7FFF - chains A and F of the 20 polymer chains in the assembly; structure by electron microscopy, 3.00 A resolution.

== Chain A (and F) ==
Protein: Capsid protein
Source organism: Venezuelan equine encephalitis virus (strain TC-83)
Notes: EC 3.4.21.90; chain F of this document is another copy of the same molecule, construct and numbering; everything in this record applies to it too
Reference sequence: P05674 (POLS_EEVV8); residue numbers follow UniProt; this construct covers 1-275
Sequence (275 residues; each row starts with the number of its first residue):
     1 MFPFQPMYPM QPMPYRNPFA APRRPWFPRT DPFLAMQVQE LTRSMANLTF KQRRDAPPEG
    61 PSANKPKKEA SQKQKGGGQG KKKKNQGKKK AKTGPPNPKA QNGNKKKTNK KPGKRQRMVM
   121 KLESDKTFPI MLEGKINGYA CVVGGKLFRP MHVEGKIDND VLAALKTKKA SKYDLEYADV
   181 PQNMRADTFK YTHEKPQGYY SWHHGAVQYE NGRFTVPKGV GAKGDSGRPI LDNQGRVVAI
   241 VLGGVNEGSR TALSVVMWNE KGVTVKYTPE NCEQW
Disordered / not traced: 1-112
Differences from the reference sequence: engineered mutation N64 (Lys in P05674)
UniProt features mapped onto this chain:
  - region: M1 to F33 (Necessary for nucleocapsid assembly and virus assembly), F33 to K68 (Host transcription inhibition), A91 to T127 (Binding to the viral RNA), P112 to K126 (Ribosome-binding)
  - motif: L41 to L48 (Supraphysiological nuclear export signal)
  - active site (Charge relay system): H152, D174, S226
  - site: Y200 (Involved in dimerization of the capsid protein), N233 (Involved in dimerization of the capsid protein), W275 (Cleavage)
  - modified residue: T93 (Phosphothreonine), T108 (Phosphothreonine), S124 (Phosphoserine), T127 (Phosphothreonine)

== Interface between chain A and chain F ==
Contacting residue pairs (12):
  Q182(A) - V245(F)
  Q182(A) - E247(F)
  Q182(A) - E270(F)  hydrogen bond (side chain-backbone)
  Q182(A) - N271(F)
  N183(A) - N246(F)
  N183(A) - E247(F)
  N183(A) - G248(F)  hydrogen bond (backbone-backbone)
  R185(A) - E270(F)  salt bridge
  A186(A) - E247(F)
  A186(A) - R250(F)
  D187(A) - S249(F)  hydrogen bond
  K190(A) - E210(F)  salt bridge

== Overview ==
Chain A and chain F form an interface of 6 and 9 residues respectively, with 3 hydrogen bonds and 2 salt
bridges. Among the polar pairs are R185(A)-E270(F), K190(A)-E210(F) and Q182(A)-E270(F). From UniProt: 3
active-site residues on chain A.
Chain A and chain F are both Capsid protein (Venezuelan equine encephalitis virus (strain TC-83)); the
structure, Structure of Venezuelan equine encephalitis virus with the receptor LDLRAD3, was determined by
electron microscopy (same publication as 7FFE, 7FFL, 7FFN, 7FFO and 7FFQ).
